PDB entry 8PEY | electron microscopy, 3.00 A resolution | chains G and a of the 23 polymer chains in the assembly

== Chain G ==
Name: Transcription termination factor Rho
Source organism: Escherichia coli
Notes: EC 3.6.4.-
Reference sequence: P0AG30 (RHO_ECOLI); residues 1-419 here = UniProt positions 1-419
Sequence (419 residues; numbered 1 to 419; the number before each row is that of its first residue):
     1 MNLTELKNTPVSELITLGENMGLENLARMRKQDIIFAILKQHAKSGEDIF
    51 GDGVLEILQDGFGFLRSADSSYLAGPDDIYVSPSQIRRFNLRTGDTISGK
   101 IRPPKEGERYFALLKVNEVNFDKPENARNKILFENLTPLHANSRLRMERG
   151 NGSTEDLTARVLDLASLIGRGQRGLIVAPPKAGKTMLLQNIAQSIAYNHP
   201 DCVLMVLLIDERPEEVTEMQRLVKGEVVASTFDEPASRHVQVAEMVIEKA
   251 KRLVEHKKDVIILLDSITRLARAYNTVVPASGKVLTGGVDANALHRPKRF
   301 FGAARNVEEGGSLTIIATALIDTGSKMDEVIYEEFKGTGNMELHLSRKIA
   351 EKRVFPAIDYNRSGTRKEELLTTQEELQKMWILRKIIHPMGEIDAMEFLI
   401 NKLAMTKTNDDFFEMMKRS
Not modelled in the structure: 1-45
Differences from the reference sequence: engineered mutation Leu167 (Pro in P0AG30)
Swiss-Prot annotation at these positions:
  - region: Gly61 to Arg66 (RNA-binding 1), Asp78 to Tyr80 (RNA-binding 1), Glu108 to Tyr110 (RNA-binding 1), Val284 to Gly288 (RNA-binding 2)
  - binding site (ATP): Gly169 to Gly174, Lys181 to Met186, Arg212
  - site: Lys326 (RNA-binding 2)
  - mutagenesis: Phe62 (F62L/A: Defective for RNA-binding), Phe64 (F64L/A: Defective for RNA-binding), Lys181 (K181Q: Partial loss of ATPase, helicase and termination activity), Lys184 (K184Q: Improves ATPase and helicase activity but reduced termination activity), Cys202 (C202G/S: Does not affect the kinetics of ATP hydrolysis and inhibition by bicyclomycin), Asp265 (D265N: Loss of ATPase activity, helicase and termination activity)
Bound ions: Mg2+: Thr185 (together with ATP-gamma-S)
Residues lining bound ligands: ATP-gamma-S (AGS; phosphothiophosphoric acid-adenylate ester): Thr158, Pro179, Pro180, Lys181, Ala182, Gly183, Lys184, Thr185, Met186, Leu187, Phe355
From the paper describing this entry:
  - mutagenesis - P167L: increased binding to Polarity suppression protein (chain a)
  - mutagenesis - P167L: increased catalytic activity on ATP
  - mutagenesis - P167L: decreased stability
  - mutagenesis - P167L (Kd 14.0 uM): decreased binding to mant-ATPgammaS

== Chain a ==
Name: Polarity suppression protein
Source organism: Enterobacteria phage P4
Reference sequence: P05460 (VPSU_BPP4); numbering as in UniProt (aligned over 1-190)
Sequence (190 residues; each row starts with the number of its first residue):
     1 MESTALQQAFDTCQNNKAAWLQRKNELAAAEQEYLRLLSGEGRNVSRLDE
    51 LRNIIEVRKWQVNQAAGRYIRSHEAVQHISIRDRLNDFMQQHGTALAAAL
   101 APELMGYSELTAIARNCAIQRATDALREALLSWLAKGEKINYSAQDSDIL
   151 TTIGFRPDVASVDDSREKFTPAQNMIFSRKSAQLASRQSV
Not modelled in the structure: 1-3

== How chain G and chain a interact ==
Pairs across the interface - 19 pairs, chain G then chain a:
  Asn142(G) with Glu50(a); Gln183(a), hydrogen bond; Arg187(a), hydrogen bond (backbone-side chain)
  Arg144(G) with Asp49(a)
  Arg146(G) with Val45(a)
  Arg170(G) with Ser46(a), hydrogen bond
  Tyr197(G) with Arg43(a)
  His199(G) with Asn44(a); Val45(a); Ser46(a), hydrogen bond
  Asp201(G) with Asn44(a), hydrogen bond
  Glu369(G) with Ile176(a); Lys180(a)
  Leu370(G) with Lys180(a)
  Thr372(G) with Lys180(a)
  Thr373(G) with Glu56(a)
  Gln374(G) with Glu56(a), hydrogen bond; Gln173(a); Phe177(a)
Other interface residues (no listed pair), chain G (13 interface residues in all): Asn198
Other interface residues (no listed pair), chain a (15 interface residues in all): Arg52, Arg179

== In short ==
Chain G and chain a form an interface of 13 and 15 residues respectively, with 6 hydrogen bonds. Polar
contacts include Asn142(G)-Gln183(a), Asn142(G)-Arg187(a) and Arg170(G)-Ser46(a). Bound to chain G:
ATP-gamma-S. The paper reports that P167L of chain G increases binding to Polarity suppression protein (chain
a); P167L of chain G increases catalytic activity on ATP.
Chain G is Transcription termination factor Rho (Escherichia coli) and chain a is Polarity suppression protein
(Enterobacteria phage P4); the structure, Rho P167L-ATPgS-Psu complex II locked, was determined by electron
microscopy together with 8PEU, 8PEW, 8PEX, 9GCS and 9GCT from the same study.
